PDB entry 2POI | X-ray diffraction, 1.80 A resolution | chain A

[Chain A]
Protein: Baculoviral IAP repeat-containing protein 4
From: Homo sapiens
Notes: fragment: BIR1 domain
Reference sequence: P98170 (BIRC4_HUMAN); numbering as in UniProt (aligned over 10-99)
Sequence (94 residues; each row starts with the number of its first residue):
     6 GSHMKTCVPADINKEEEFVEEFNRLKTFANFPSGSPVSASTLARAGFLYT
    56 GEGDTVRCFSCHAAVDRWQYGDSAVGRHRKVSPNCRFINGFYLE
Not modelled in the structure: 6-21
Differences from the reference sequence: cloning artifact (6-9)
Ion coordination: Zn2+: C63, C66, H83, C90
What the authors report for this chain:
  - self-association interface (contacts with another copy of this molecule): R62, D71, R72, D77, R82, K85, V86

[In short]
C63, C66, H83 and C90 form the Zn2+ site. The paper reports a self-association interface involving R62, D71
and R72 among others.
Chain A is Baculoviral IAP repeat-containing protein 4 (Homo sapiens); the structure, Crystal structure of
XIAP BIR1 domain (I222 form), was determined by X-ray diffraction together with 2POM and 2POP from the same
study.
